PDB entry 8U3K | electron microscopy, 2.50 A resolution | chains A and F of the 6 polymer chains in the assembly

# Chain A (and F)
Protein: Helicase/UvrB N-terminal domain-containing protein
Organism: Vibrio cholerae
Notes: chain F of this document is another copy of the same molecule, construct and numbering; everything in this record applies to it too
UniProtKB: B9TSM3 (B9TSM3_VIBCL); residues -29 to 1190 here correspond to UniProt positions 1-1220 (UniProt number = residue number + 30)
Amino-acid sequence (1220 residues; numbered -29 to 1190; the number before each row is that of its first residue; numbers below 1 keep their minus sign (Met-29 is residue -29)):
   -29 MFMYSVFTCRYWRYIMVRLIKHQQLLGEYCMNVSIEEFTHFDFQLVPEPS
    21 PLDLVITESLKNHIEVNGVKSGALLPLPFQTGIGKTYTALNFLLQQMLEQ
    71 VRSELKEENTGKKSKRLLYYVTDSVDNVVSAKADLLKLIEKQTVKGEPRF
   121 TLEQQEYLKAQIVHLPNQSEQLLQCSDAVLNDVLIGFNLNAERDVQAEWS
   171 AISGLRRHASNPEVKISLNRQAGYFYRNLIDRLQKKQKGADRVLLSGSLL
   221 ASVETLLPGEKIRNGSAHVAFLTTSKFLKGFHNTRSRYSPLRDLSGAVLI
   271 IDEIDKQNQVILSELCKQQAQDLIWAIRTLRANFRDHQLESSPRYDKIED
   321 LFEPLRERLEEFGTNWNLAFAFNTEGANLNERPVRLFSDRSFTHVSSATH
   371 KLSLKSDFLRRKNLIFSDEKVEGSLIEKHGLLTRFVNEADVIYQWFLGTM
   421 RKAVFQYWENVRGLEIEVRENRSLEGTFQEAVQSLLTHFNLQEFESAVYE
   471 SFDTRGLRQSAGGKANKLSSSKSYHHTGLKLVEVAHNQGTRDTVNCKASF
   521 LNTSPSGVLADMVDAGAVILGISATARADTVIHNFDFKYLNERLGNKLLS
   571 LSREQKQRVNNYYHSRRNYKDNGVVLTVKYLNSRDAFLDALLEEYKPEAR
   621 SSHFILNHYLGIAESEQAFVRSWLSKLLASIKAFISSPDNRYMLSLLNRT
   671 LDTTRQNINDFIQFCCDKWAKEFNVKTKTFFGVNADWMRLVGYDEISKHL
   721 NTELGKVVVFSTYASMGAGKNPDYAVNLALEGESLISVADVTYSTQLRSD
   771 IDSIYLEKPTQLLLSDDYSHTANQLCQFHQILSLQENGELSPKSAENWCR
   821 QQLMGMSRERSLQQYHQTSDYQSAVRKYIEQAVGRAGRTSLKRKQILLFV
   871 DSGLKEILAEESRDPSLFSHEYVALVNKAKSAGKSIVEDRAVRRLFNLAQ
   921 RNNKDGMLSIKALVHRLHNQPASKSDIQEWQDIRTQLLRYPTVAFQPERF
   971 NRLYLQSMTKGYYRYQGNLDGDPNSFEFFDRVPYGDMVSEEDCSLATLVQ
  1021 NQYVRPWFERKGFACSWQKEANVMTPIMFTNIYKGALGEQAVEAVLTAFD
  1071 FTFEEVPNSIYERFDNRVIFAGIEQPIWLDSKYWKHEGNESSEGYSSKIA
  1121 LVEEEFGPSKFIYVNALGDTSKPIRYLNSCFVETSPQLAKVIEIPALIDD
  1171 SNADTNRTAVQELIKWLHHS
Disordered / not traced: -29 to 1, 429-443, 475-485, 904-907, 1103-1111 (chain F: -29 to 1, 389-399, 429-443, 474-486, 763-766, 904-907, 1103-1111)

# Chain A / chain F interface
Residue-residue contacts - 98 pairs, chain A then chain F:
  Arg163(A) with Asp787(F), salt bridge; Tyr788(F)
  Ser170(A) with Glu183(F)
  Ala171(A) with Glu183(F)
  Gly174(A) with Glu183(F)
  Leu175(A) with Glu183(F); Val184(F), hydrophobic; Ser187(F)
  His178(A) with Asn181(F); Val184(F)
  Glu183(A) with Ala171(F); Gly174(F); Leu175(F)
  Val184(A) with Leu175(F), hydrophobic; His178(F)
  Ser187(A) with Leu175(F); Gln191(F)
  Arg190(A) with Glu168(F), salt bridge; Gln191(F)
  Gln191(A) with Ser187(F); Arg190(F)
  Lys205(A) with Gln508(F)
  Lys208(A) with Gln508(F)
  Trp295(A) with Asn460(F); Gln462(F)
  Arg298(A) with His307(F); Thr457(F); His458(F), hydrogen bond (side chain-backbone); Asn460(F)
  Thr299(A) with Asn460(F)
  Arg301(A) with Asp306(F), salt bridge
  Ala302(A) with Ala302(F)
  Asn303(A) with Ala302(F)
  Arg305(A) with Arg305(F); Asp306(F), salt bridge
  Asp306(A) with Arg301(F), salt bridge; Arg305(F), salt bridge; Ala339(F)
  His307(A) with Arg298(F); Leu338(F); Ala339(F)
  Gln308(A) with Ala339(F), hydrogen bond (backbone-backbone); Arg381(F)
  Leu309(A) with Arg381(F)
  Glu310(A) with Arg380(F); Arg381(F), hydrogen bond (backbone-backbone); Lys382(F), salt bridge; Asp512(F)
  Ser311(A) with Leu379(F); Arg381(F)
  Arg314(A) with Arg511(F)
  Tyr315(A) with Asp512(F), hydrogen bond
  Leu338(A) with His307(F)
  Ala339(A) with Asp306(F); His307(F); Gln308(F), hydrogen bond (backbone-backbone)
  Leu379(A) with Ser311(F)
  Arg380(A) with Glu310(F), salt bridge
  Arg381(A) with Gln308(F); Leu309(F); Glu310(F), hydrogen bond (backbone-backbone); Ser311(F)
  Lys382(A) with Glu310(F); His458(F), hydrogen bond
  Glu450(A) with Gly509(F); Arg511(F), salt bridge
  Gln453(A) with Gln508(F); Thr510(F)
  Ser454(A) with Thr510(F)
  Thr457(A) with Arg298(F); Asn507(F); Thr513(F)
  His458(A) with Arg298(F), hydrogen bond (backbone-side chain); Ala341(F); Lys382(F), hydrogen bond; Asp512(F), salt bridge; Thr513(F)
  Asn460(A) with Trp295(F); Arg298(F); Thr299(F)
  Gln462(A) with Trp295(F)
  Glu463(A) with Trp295(F); Glu463(F)
  Asn507(A) with Thr457(F)
  Gln508(A) with Lys205(F); Lys208(F), hydrogen bond; Gln453(F)
  Gly509(A) with Lys208(F); Glu450(F)
  Thr510(A) with Gln453(F); Ser454(F)
  Arg511(A) with Arg314(F); Glu450(F), salt bridge
  Asp512(A) with Tyr315(F), hydrogen bond; His458(F), salt bridge
  Thr513(A) with Thr457(F); His458(F), hydrogen bond
  Asp787(A) with Arg163(F), salt bridge
Interface residues without a listed pair, chain A (57 interface residues in all): Glu168, Asn181, Phe340, Ala341, Asn343, Phe459, Tyr788
Interface residues without a listed pair, chain F (58 interface residues in all): Ser170, Ile186, Asn303, Glu319, Phe340, Phe459

# Overview
57 residues of chain A and 58 residues of chain F are in contact, with 12 hydrogen bonds and 13 salt bridges.
Polar pairs include Arg163(A)-Asp787(F), Arg190(A)-Glu168(F) and Arg301(A)-Asp306(F).
Chain A and chain F are both Helicase/UvrB N-terminal domain-containing protein (Vibrio cholerae); the
structure, DdmDE handover complex, was determined by electron microscopy, deposited together with 8U0U, 8U0W,
8U0J and 9BQV.
